6ELA - chain A; structure by X-ray diffraction, 1.49 A resolution.

[Chain A]
Molecule: Macrophage metalloelastase
Organism: Homo sapiens
Notes: EC 3.4.24.65
Reference sequence: P39900 (MMP12_HUMAN); residues 106-263 here = UniProt positions 106-263
Amino-acid sequence (159 residues; each row starts with the number of its first residue):
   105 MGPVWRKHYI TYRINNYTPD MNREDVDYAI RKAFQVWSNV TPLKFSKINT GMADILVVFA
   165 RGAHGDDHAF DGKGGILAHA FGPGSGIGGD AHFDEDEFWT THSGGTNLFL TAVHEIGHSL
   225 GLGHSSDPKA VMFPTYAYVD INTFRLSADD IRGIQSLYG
Unresolved in the structure: 105-106
Differences from the reference sequence: initiating methionine (105); engineered mutation Asp-171 (Phe in P39900), Ala-241 (Lys in P39900)
Metal / ion sites: Ca2+ site 1: Asp-124, Glu-199, Glu-201; Ca2+ site 2: Asp-158, Gly-190, Gly-192, Asp-194; Zn2+ site 1: His-168, Asp-170, His-183, His-196; Ca2+ site 3: Asp-175, Gly-176, Gly-178, Ile-180, Asp-198, Glu-201; Zn2+ site 2: His-218, His-222, His-228 (together with B9Z)
Small-molecule neighbours:
  - B9Z ((2S)-2-[2-[4-(4-methoxyphenyl)phenyl]sulfanylphenyl]pentanedioic acid): Gly-179, Ile-180, Leu-181, Ala-182, His-183, Leu-214, Thr-215, His-218, Glu-219, His-222, His-228, Ala-234, Val-235, Phe-237, Pro-238, Thr-239, Tyr-240, Ala-241, Val-243
  - 1,4-diethylene dioxide (DIO): His-172, His-183, Ala-184, Phe-185
Swiss-Prot annotation at these positions:
  - active site: Glu-219
  - binding site (Ca(2+)): Asp-124, Asp-158, Asp-175, Gly-176, Gly-178, Ile-180, Gly-190, Gly-192, Asp-194, Asp-198, Glu-199, Glu-201
  - binding site (Zn(2+)): His-168, Asp-170, His-183, His-196, His-218, His-222, His-228
What the authors report for this chain:
  - binding site for B9Z: His-183

[Summary]
Chain A binds compound B9Z and 1,4-diethylene dioxide. Asp-124, Glu-199 and Glu-201 coordinate Ca2+ site 1.
Asp-158, Gly-190, Gly-192 and Asp-194 coordinate Ca2+ site 2. Curated annotation (UniProt) lists active-site
residue Glu-219, 12 Ca2+-binding residues and 7 Zn2+-binding residues. The paper reports a binding site for
B9Z at His-183.
Chain A is Macrophage metalloelastase (Homo sapiens); the structure, Crystal structure of MMP12 in complex
with inhibitor BE4, was determined by X-ray diffraction (same publication as 6EKN, 6ENM, 6EOX and 6ESM).
